PDB entry 7GVX | X-ray diffraction, 1.90 A resolution | chains A and D

[Chain A]
Molecule: B-cell lymphoma 6 protein
Organism: Homo sapiens
Reference sequence: P41182 (BCL6_HUMAN); numbering as in UniProt (aligned over 5-129)
Amino-acid sequence (128 residues; numbered 2 to 129; the number before each row is that of its first residue):
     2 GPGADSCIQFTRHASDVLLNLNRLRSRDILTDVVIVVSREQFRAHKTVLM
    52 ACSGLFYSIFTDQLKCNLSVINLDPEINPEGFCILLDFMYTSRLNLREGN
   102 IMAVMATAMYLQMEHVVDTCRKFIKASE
Unresolved in the structure: 2-6, 129
Sequence notes: expression tag (2-4)
Ligand contacts: A1ACR (5-[(2,5-dichloropyridin-4-yl)amino]-1,3-dihydro-2H-indol-2-one): Asn-21, Arg-24, Leu-25, Arg-28, Met-51, Ala-52, Cys-53, Ser-54, Gly-55, Tyr-58, Gln-113, Met-114, Glu-115
Swiss-Prot annotation at these positions:
  - mutagenesis: Asn-21 (N21K: Abolishes interaction with NCOR2 and HDAC2, no effect on interaction with CTBP1 and transcriptional autoinhibition; when associated with A-116 and 376-Q--Q-379), Ser-59 (S59A: Abolished ubiquitination by the SCF(FBXL17) complex), His-116 (H116A: Abolishes interaction with NCOR2 and HDAC2, no effect on interaction with CTBP1 and transcriptional autoinhibition; when associated with K-21 and 376-Q--Q-379)

[Chain D]
Molecule: WVIP tetrapeptide
Amino-acid sequence (6 residues; row label = number of the first residue in the row; numbering starts at 0):
     0 XWVIPA
Modified positions: ACE (acetyl group) at position 0

[How chain A and chain D interact]
Contacting residue pairs - 11 pairs, chain A then chain D:
  Cys-8(A) / Pro-4(D)
  Ile-9(A) / Trp-1(D)  hydrophobic
  Ile-9(A) / Val-2(D)
  Gln-10(A) / ACE_0(D)
  Gln-10(A) / Trp-1(D)
  Gln-10(A) / Val-2(D)  hydrogen bond (backbone-backbone)
  Gln-10(A) / Pro-4(D)
  Phe-11(A) / ACE_0(D)
  Phe-11(A) / Trp-1(D)
  Thr-12(A) / ACE_0(D)  hydrogen bond (backbone-backbone)
  Thr-12(A) / Val-2(D)
Other interface residues (no listed pair), chain D (5 interface residues in all): Ile-3

[Summary]
The chain A/chain D interface involves 5 residues from each chain, with 2 hydrogen bonds. The backbones
hydrogen-bond at Gln-10(A)/Val-2(D) and Thr-12(A)/ACE_0(D). Chain A binds compound A1ACR. From UniProt: 3
mutagenesis sites on chain A.
Chain A is B-cell lymphoma 6 protein (Homo sapiens) and chain D is WVIP tetrapeptide; the structure, Crystal
Structure of B-cell lymphoma 6 protein BTB domain in complex with ligand 4 at 16.80 ..., was determined by
X-ray diffraction (same publication as 7GUD, 7GUE, 7GUF, 7GUG, 7GUH, 7GUI and 126 further entries).
